8D39 - chain A; structure by X-ray diffraction, 1.27 A resolution.

[Chain A]
Molecule: Cytochrome P450
From: Rhodopseudomonas palustris HaA2
UniProt: Q2IU02 (Q2IU02_RHOP2); residues 0-409 here correspond to UniProt positions 1-410 (UniProt number = residue number + 1)
Amino-acid sequence (410 residues; each row starts with the number of its first residue; numbering starts at 0):
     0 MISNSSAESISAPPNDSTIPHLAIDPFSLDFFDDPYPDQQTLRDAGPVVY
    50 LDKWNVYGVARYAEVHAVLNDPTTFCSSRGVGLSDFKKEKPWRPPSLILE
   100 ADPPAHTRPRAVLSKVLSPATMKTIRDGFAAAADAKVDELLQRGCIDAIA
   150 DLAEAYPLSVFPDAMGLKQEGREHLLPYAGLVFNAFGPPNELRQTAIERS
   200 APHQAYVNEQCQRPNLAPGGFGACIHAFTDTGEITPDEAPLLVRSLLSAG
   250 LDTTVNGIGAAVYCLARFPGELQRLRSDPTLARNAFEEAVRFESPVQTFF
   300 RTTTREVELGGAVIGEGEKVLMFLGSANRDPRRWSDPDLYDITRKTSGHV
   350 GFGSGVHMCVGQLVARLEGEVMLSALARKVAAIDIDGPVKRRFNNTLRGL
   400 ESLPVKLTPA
Not modelled in the structure: 0-16
Ion coordination: heme Fe near Cys358 (its only coordinating residue here)
Residues lining bound ligands:
  - heme (HEM): Val80, Ile97, Leu98, His105, Arg109, Leu112, Leu116, Phe160, Ser244, Leu245, Ala248, Gly249, Thr252, Thr253, Gly256, Phe285, Val289, Pro294, Val295, Phe298, Arg300, Leu323, Gly350, Phe351, Gly352, Val355, His356, Cys358, Val359, Gly360, Val363, Ala364
  - 4-benzoylbenzoic acid (QDB): Val80, Arg92, Ser95, Ile97, Leu98, Val181, Phe182, Phe185, Arg243, Ser244, Ser247, Ala248, Val295, Thr297, Phe298, Thr395
Reported in the primary citation:
  - conformationally variable residues: Phe185, Phe298, Met321
  - binding site for 4-benzoylbenzoic acid: Phe298
  - mutagenesis - F182L: decreased expression
  - mutagenesis - F182L: decreased binding to 4-phenylbenzoic acid
  - mutagenesis - F182L: unchanged binding to 4-cyclohexylbenzoic acid
  - mutagenesis - F182L: increased catalytic activity on 4-phenylbenzoic acid
  - mutagenesis - F182L: decreased catalytic activity on 4-cyclohexylbenzoic acid

[In short]
Bound to chain A: 4-benzoylbenzoic acid and heme. From the paper: a binding site for 4-benzoylbenzoic acid at
Phe298; F182L reduces expression.
Chain A is Cytochrome P450 (Rhodopseudomonas palustris HaA2); the structure, The crystal structure of WT
CYP199A4 bound to 4-benzoylbenzoic acid, was determined by X-ray diffraction, deposited together with 7TND,
7TNF, 7TNU and 7JXB.
